PDB entry 7QCD | electron microscopy, 8.00 A resolution (low resolution: residue-level contacts below are approximate; hydrogen-bond / salt-bridge calls are withheld) | chains A and F of the 6 polymer chains in the assembly

Chain A:
Name: Structural maintenance of chromosomes protein 5
From: Saccharomyces cerevisiae (strain ATCC 204508 / S288c)
Reference sequence: Q08204 (SMC5_YEAST); residue numbers follow UniProt; this construct covers 1-1093
Sequence (1093 residues; numbered 1 to 1093; the number before each row is that of its first residue):
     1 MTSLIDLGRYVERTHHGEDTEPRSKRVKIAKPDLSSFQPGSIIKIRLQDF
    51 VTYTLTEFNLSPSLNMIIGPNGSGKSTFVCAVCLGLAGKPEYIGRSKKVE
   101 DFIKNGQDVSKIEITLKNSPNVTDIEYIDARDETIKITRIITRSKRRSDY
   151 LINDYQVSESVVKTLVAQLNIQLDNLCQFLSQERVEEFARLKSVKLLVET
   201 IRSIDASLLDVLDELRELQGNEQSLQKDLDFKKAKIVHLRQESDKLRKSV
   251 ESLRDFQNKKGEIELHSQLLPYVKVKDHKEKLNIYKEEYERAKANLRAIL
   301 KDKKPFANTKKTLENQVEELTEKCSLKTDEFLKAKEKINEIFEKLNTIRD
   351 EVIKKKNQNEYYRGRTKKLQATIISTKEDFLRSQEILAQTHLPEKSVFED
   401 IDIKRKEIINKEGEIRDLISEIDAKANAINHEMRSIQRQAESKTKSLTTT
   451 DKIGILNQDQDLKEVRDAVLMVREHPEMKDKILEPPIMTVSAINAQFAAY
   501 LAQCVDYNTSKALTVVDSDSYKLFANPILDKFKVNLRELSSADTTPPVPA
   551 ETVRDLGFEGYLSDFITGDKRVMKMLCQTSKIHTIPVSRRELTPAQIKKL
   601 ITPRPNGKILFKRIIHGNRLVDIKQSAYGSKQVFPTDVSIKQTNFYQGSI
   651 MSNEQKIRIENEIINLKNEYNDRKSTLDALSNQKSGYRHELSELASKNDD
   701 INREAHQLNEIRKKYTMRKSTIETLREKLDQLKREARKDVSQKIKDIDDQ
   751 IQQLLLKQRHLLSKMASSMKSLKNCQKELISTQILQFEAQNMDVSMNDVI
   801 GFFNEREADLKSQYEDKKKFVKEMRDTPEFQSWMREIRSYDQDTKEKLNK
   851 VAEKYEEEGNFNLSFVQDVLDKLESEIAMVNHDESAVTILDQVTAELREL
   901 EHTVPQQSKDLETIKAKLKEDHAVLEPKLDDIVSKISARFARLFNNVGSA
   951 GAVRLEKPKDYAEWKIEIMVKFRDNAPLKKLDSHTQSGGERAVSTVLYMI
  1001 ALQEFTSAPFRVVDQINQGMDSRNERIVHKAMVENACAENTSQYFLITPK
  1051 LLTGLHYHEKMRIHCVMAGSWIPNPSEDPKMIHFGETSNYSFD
Disordered / not traced: 1-34, 370-371, 391-393, 883, 1069-1093
Differences from the reference sequence: engineered mutation Gln-1015 (Glu in Q08204)
What the authors report for this chain:
  - mutagenesis - Y961A/W964A: unchanged growth
  - mutagenesis - F972A/L978D/L981N: abolished growth
  - post-translational modification sites: Lys-311 (citing earlier work)

Chain F:
Name: Non-structural maintenance of chromosome element 4
From: Saccharomyces cerevisiae (strain ATCC 204508 / S288c)
Reference sequence: P43124 (NSE4_YEAST); the construct has insertions or renumbered stretches relative to UniProt, so the offset changes along the chain: 1-124 = UniProt 1-124; 145-202 = UniProt 125-182; 213-402 = UniProt 213-402
Sequence (715 residues; each row starts with the number of its first residue; note: 30 numbers in that range are skipped by the numbering (no residue carries them; nothing is unmodelled there); a row labelled like 202A-202Z holds insertion residues (202A, then the next letters in order)):
     1 MSSTVISRKRRNSTVTEPDSSGETRKQKKSRSDEKSSSSKDGDPQLEFKV
    51 LQGYRDLESEMHKGRAQVTRTGDIGVAMDNLNAVDSLFNKVIGIKNNGLF
   101 AHDARAMVSISELAQISVRNLKFD
   145 DSRSMVNLENIVNSLKRYMLKEHFKLNNIAENRNDLTLAADEQSAADQQE
   195 ESDGDIDR
202A-202Z TPDDNHTDKATSSFKATSMRHSYLQQ
203A-203D FSHY
   213 NEFSQFNWFRIGALYNTISKNAPITDHLMGPLSIEKKPRVLTQRRRNNDQ
   263 VGEKITAEKITQHSLNSTQQETTPEQVKKCFKKLSKKLGPEGSINLFKFI
   313 IDPNSFSRSIENLFYTSFLIKEGKLLMEHDEEGLPTIKIKQSISHTDSRS
   363 KEIERQRRRAAHQNHIIFQMDMPTWRKLIKKYNITSPFLDGSSGMAEIGT
   413 GFPFDPHYVEVLGERMHYVDVGPRDGTPVLFLHGNPTSSYVWRNIIPHVA
   463 PTHRCIAPDLIGMGKSDKPDLGYFFDDHVRFMDAFIEALGLEEVVLVIHD
   513 WGSALGFHWAKRNPERVKGIAFMEFIRPIPTWDEWPEFARETFQAFRTTD
   563 VGRKLIIDQNVFIEGTLPMGVVRPLTEVEMDHYREPFLNPVDREPLWRFP
   613 NELPIAGEPANIVALVEEYMDWLHQSPVPKLLFWGTPGVLIPPAEAARLA
   663 KSLPNCKAVDIGPGLNLLQEDNPDLIGSEIARWLSTLEISGGSEQKLISE
   713 EDL
Disordered / not traced: 1-39, 145-183, 202A-202Z, 203A-203D, 246-282, 403-715
Differences from the reference sequence: expression tag (403-715)

Chain A / chain F interface:
Contacting residue pairs (33; chain A residue first):
  Thr-52(A) with Ala-372(F)
  Tyr-53(A) with Arg-371(F); Ala-372(F); Gln-375(F)
  Thr-54(A) with Ala-372(F)
  Leu-55(A) with Ala-372(F); Ala-373(F); His-374(F)
  Thr-56(A) with His-374(F); Gln-375(F)
  Glu-57(A) with His-374(F); Gln-375(F); His-377(F)
  Phe-58(A) with Gln-375(F); His-377(F)
  Asn-59(A) with His-377(F); Ile-379(F)
  Ser-63(A) with Gln-381(F)
  Ile-68(A) with Phe-326(F); Phe-330(F)
  Gly-69(A) with Phe-330(F)
  Gly-72(A) with Gln-368(F)
  Pro-1049(A) with Phe-330(F)
  Leu-1051(A) with Phe-326(F)
  Tyr-1057(A) with Phe-318(F)
  His-1058(A) with Asp-383(F)
  Glu-1059(A) with Asp-383(F); Pro-385(F)
  Met-1061(A) with Gln-381(F)
  Arg-1062(A) with Gln-381(F)
  His-1064(A) with Ile-379(F)
  Met-1067(A) with Ser-329(F); Phe-330(F)
Also at the interface, not in a pair above, chain A (27 interface residues in all): Leu-60, Pro-70, Ser-73, Cys-1065, Val-1066, Ala-1068
Also at the interface, not in a pair above, chain F (18 interface residues in all): Ile-322, Asn-376, Phe-380

Summary:
The interface between chain A and chain F involves 27 residues on one side and 18 on the other. From the
paper: F972A/L978D/L981N of chain A abolish growth; a modification site at Lys-311(A).
Here chain A is Structural maintenance of chromosomes protein 5 and chain F is Non-structural maintenance of
chromosome element 4, both from Saccharomyces cerevisiae (strain ATCC 204508 / S288c). Entry 7QCD (CryoEM
structure of the Smc5/6-holocomplex (composite structure)) was determined by electron microscopy.
